PDB entry 4WIB | X-ray diffraction, 3.20 A resolution | chains A and B

# Chain A (and B)
Molecule: Magnesium transporter MgtE
From: Thermus thermophilus HB8
Notes: chain B of this document is another copy of the same molecule, construct and numbering; everything in this record applies to it too
UniProt: Q5SMG8 (MGTE_THET8); numbering as in UniProt (aligned over 271-448)
Chain sequence (178 residues; each row starts with the number of its first residue):
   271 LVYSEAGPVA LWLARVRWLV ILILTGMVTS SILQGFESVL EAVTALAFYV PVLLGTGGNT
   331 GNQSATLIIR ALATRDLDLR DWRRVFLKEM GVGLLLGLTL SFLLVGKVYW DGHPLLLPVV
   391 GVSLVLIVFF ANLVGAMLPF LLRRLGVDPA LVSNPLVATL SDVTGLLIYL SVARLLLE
What the authors report for this chain:
  - Ca2+ coordination through a water molecule: D432
  - Ca2+ coordination: E275, E311

# How chain A and chain B interact
Pairs across the interface (109):
  Y273(A) with I338(B), hydrophobic; D346(B), hydrogen bond (backbone-side chain); V355(B); K358(B); E359(B), hydrogen bond
  S274(A) with D346(B), hydrogen bond; K358(B)
  A276(A) with K358(B), hydrogen bond (backbone-side chain)
  P278(A) with V362(B)
  L281(A) with K358(B); V362(B), hydrophobic
  W282(A) with L365(B); L366(B); T369(B), hydrogen bond
  R285(A) with T330(B), hydrogen bond (side chain-backbone); Q333(B), hydrogen bond; S334(B); L337(B); E359(B), salt bridge; V362(B); L366(B); N402(B), hydrogen bond
  V286(A) with L366(B), hydrophobic
  W288(A) with Q333(B)
  L289(A) with T330(B); Q333(B); L366(B), hydrophobic; L370(B), hydrophobic
  V290(A) with L370(B), hydrophobic; L373(B), hydrophobic
  L292(A) with N329(B)
  I293(A) with T326(B); L370(B), hydrophobic; L373(B), hydrophobic; L394(B), hydrophobic
  G296(A) with V322(B)
  M297(A) with L374(B), hydrophobic; K377(B)
  T299(A) with F318(B); P321(B)
  S300(A) with F318(B); K377(B), hydrogen bond; D381(B), hydrogen bond
  S301(A) with K377(B)
  L303(A) with A317(B); F318(B)
  Q304(A) with F318(B); D381(B); H383(B), hydrogen bond
  E307(A) with F318(B)
  E311(A) with E311(B)
  T314(A) with E311(B), hydrogen bond
  A317(A) with L303(B)
  F318(A) with S300(B); L303(B); Q304(B); E307(B); L310(B), hydrophobic
  V320(A) with P321(B), hydrophobic
  P321(A) with T299(B); L303(B), hydrophobic; V320(B), hydrophobic; L324(B), hydrophobic; D432(B)
  V322(A) with G296(B); M297(B); T299(B)
  L324(A) with P321(B), hydrophobic
  T326(A) with I293(B)
  N329(A) with L289(B); L292(B)
  T330(A) with R285(B); L289(B)
  N332(A) with N424(B)
  Q333(A) with R285(B), hydrogen bond; W288(B); L289(B)
  S334(A) with R285(B), hydrogen bond
  L337(A) with R285(B)
  I338(A) with Y273(B)
  D346(A) with V272(B); Y273(B), hydrogen bond (side chain-backbone); S274(B), hydrogen bond (side chain-backbone)
  V355(A) with Y273(B)
  K358(A) with Y273(B); A276(B), hydrogen bond (side chain-backbone); L281(B)
  E359(A) with Y273(B), hydrogen bond; R285(B), salt bridge
  V362(A) with P278(B), hydrophobic; L281(B), hydrophobic
  L365(A) with W282(B), hydrogen bond (backbone-side chain)
  L366(A) with W282(B); R285(B); V286(B), hydrophobic; L289(B), hydrophobic
  T369(A) with W282(B), hydrogen bond
  L370(A) with L289(B), hydrophobic; V290(B)
  L373(A) with M297(B)
  L374(A) with M297(B), hydrophobic
  K377(A) with M297(B), hydrogen bond (side chain-backbone); S300(B), hydrogen bond; S301(B)
  H383(A) with Q304(B), hydrogen bond
  L394(A) with I293(B), hydrophobic
  N402(A) with R285(B), hydrogen bond
  N424(A) with N424(B), hydrogen bond
  P425(A) with N329(B)
Other interface residues (no listed pair), chain A (66 interface residues in all): V272, G277, V279, L294, L310, Y319, G325, A341, L347, D381, T429, L436
Other interface residues (no listed pair), chain B (62 interface residues in all): L294, T314, Y319, N332, A341, L347, L436

# Overview
The interface between chain A and chain B involves 66 residues on one side and 62 on the other; the contacts
include 25 hydrogen bonds and 2 salt bridges. Polar pairs include R285(A)-E359(B), Y273(A)-D346(B) and
Y273(A)-E359(B). From the paper: Ca2+ coordination by E275(A) and E311(A); water-mediated Ca2+ coordination by
D432(A).
Chain A and chain B are both Magnesium transporter MgtE (Thermus thermophilus HB8); the structure, Crystal
structure of Magnesium transporter MgtE, was determined by X-ray diffraction, deposited together with 4U9L and
4U9N.
